Entry 4BXX (X-ray diffraction, 3.28 A resolution); this record covers chains B and T of the 16 polymer chains in the assembly.

# Chain B
Molecule: DNA-directed RNA polymerase II subunit RPB2
Source organism: Saccharomyces cerevisiae
Notes: EC 2.7.7.6
Reference sequence: P08518 (RPB2_YEAST); numbering as in UniProt (aligned over 1-1224)
Sequence (1224 residues; row label = number of the first residue in the row):
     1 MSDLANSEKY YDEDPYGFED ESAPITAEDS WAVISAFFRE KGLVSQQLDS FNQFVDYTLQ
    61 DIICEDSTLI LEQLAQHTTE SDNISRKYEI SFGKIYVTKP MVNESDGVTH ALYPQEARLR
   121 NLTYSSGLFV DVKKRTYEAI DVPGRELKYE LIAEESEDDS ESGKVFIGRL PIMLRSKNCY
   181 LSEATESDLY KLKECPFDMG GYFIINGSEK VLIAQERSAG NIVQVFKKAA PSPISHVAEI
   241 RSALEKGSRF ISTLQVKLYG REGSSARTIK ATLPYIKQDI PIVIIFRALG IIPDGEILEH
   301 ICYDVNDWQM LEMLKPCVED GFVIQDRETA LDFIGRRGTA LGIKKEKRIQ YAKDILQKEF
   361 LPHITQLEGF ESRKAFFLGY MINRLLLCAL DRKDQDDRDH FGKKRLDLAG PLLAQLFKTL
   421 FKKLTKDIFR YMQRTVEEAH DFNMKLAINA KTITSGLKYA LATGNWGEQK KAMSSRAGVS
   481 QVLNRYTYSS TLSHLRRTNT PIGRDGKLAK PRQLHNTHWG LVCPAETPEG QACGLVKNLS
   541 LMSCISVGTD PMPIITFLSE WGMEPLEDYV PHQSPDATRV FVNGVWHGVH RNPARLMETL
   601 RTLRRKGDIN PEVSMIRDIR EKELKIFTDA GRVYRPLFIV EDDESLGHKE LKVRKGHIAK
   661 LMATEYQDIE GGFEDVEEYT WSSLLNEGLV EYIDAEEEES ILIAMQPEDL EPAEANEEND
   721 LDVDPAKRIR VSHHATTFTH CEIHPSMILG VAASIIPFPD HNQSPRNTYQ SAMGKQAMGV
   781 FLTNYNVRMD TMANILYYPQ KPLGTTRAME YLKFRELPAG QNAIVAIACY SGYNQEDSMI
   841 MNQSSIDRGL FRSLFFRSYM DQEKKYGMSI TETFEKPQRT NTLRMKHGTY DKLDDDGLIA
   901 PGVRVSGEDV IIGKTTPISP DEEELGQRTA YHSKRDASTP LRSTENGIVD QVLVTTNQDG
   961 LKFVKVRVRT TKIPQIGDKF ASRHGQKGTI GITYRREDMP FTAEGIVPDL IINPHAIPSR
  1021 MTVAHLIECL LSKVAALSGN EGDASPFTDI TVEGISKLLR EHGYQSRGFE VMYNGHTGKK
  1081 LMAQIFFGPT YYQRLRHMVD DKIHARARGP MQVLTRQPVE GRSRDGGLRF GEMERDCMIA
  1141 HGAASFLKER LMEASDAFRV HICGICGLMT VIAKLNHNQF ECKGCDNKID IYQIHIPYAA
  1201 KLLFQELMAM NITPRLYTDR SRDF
Unresolved in the structure: 1-19, 71-89, 135-163, 336-344, 438-445, 468-476, 503-508, 669-677, 716-721, 920-932
Ion coordination: Zn2+: Cys1163, Cys1166, Cys1182, Cys1185

# Chain T
Molecule: 27-nt DNA strand
Sequence (27 nucleotides; numbered 5 to 31; the number before each row is that of its first residue):
     5 AGCTAGCTTA CCTGGTGUTG CTCTAAC
Unresolved in the structure: 5-8, 23-31
Modified / non-standard residues: BRU (5-bromo-2'-deoxyuridine-5'-monophosphate) at position 22

# Chain B / chain T interface
Residue-residue contacts (5; chain B residue first):
  Gly1121(B) - BRU_22(T)  phosphate contact
  Arg1122(B) - BRU_22(T)  hydrogen bond to the phosphate
  Leu1128(B) - DG21(T)  phosphate contact
  Arg1129(B) - DT20(T)  salt bridge to the phosphate
  Met1133(B) - DG19(T)  sugar contact
Also at the interface, not in a pair above, chain B (10 interface residues in all): Pro233, Gln531, Glu1120, Ser1123, Glu1134
Also at the interface, not in a pair above, chain T (6 interface residues in all): DC11, DG18

# Overview
Chain B and chain T form an interface of 10 and 6 residues respectively, with 1 hydrogen bond and 1 salt
bridge. Polar pairs include Arg1122(B)-BRU_22(T) and Arg1129(B)-DT20(T). Cys1163(B), Cys1166(B), Cys1182(B)
and Cys1185(B) form the Zn2+ site.
Here chain B is DNA-directed RNA polymerase II subunit RPB2 (Saccharomyces cerevisiae) and chain T is a 27-nt
DNA strand. Entry 4BXX (Arrested RNA polymerase II-Bye1 complex) was determined by X-ray diffraction,
deposited together with 4BXZ, 4BY1 and 4BY7.
